PDB entry 3ZKN | X-ray diffraction, 2.00 A resolution | chains B and C of the 3 polymer chains in the assembly

== Chain B ==
Protein: Beta-secretase 2
Organism: Homo sapiens
Notes: EC 3.4.23.45; fragment: extracellular doman, residues 13-198
Reference sequence: Q9Y5Z0 (BACE2_HUMAN); residues 13-398 here correspond to UniProt positions 75-460 (UniProt number = residue number + 62)
Amino-acid sequence (386 residues; row label = number of the first residue in the row):
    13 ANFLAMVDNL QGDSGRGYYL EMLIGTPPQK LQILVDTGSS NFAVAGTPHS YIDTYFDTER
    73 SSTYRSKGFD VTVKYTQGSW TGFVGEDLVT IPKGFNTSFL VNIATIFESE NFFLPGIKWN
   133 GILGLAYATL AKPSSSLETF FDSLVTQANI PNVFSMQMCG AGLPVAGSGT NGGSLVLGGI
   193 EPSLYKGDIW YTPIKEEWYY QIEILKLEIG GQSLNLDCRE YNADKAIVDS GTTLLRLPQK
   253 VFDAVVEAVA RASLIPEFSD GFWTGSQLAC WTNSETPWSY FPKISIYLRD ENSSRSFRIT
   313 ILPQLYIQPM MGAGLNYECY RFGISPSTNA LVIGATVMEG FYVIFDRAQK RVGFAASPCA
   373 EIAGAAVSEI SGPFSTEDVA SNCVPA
Unresolved in the structure: 13, 174-182, 398
Disulfides: C171-C371, C230-C395, C282-C331
Residues lining bound ligands: WZV (5-(2,2,2-Trifluoro-ethoxy)-pyridine-2-carboxylic acid [3-((S)-2-amino-1,4-dimethyl-6-oxo-1,4,5,6-tetrahydro-pyrimidin-4-yl)-phenyl]-amide): L46, D48, G50, S51, Y87, Q89, N123, F124, L126, W131, I134, D241, G243, T244
Swiss-Prot annotation at these positions:
  - active site: D48, D241
  - glycosylation (N-linked (GlcNAc...) asparagine): N108, N304

== Chain C ==
Protein: Fab heavy chain
Organism: Mus musculus
Notes: antibody fragment or engineered binder
Amino-acid sequence (221 residues; row label = number of the first residue in the row):
     1 EVQLKESGPV LVAPSQSLFI SCTVSGFSLT RYGVHWVRQS PGKGLEWLGV IWAGGTTNYN
    61 SAFMSRLTIS KDNSKSQVFL KMNSLQTDDT AIYYCVKAYR NAMDYWGQGT SVTVSSAKTT
   121 APSVYPLAPV CGDTSGSSVT LGCLVKGYFP EPVTLTWNSG SLSSGVHTFP AVLQSDLYTL
   181 SSSVTVTSST WPSQSITCNV AHPASSTKVD KKIEPRGPTI K
Unresolved in the structure: 218-221
Modified / non-standard residues: E1 (pyroglutamic acid; PCA)
Disulfides: C22-C95, C143-C198

== Interface between chain B and chain C ==
Pairs across the interface (16; chain B residue first):
  I267(B) - N101(C)
  P268(B) - N101(C)
  E269(B) - R100(C)
  E269(B) - N101(C)
  F270(B) - W52(C)  hydrophobic
  F270(B) - R100(C)  hydrogen bond (backbone-backbone)
  F270(B) - N101(C)
  S271(B) - W52(C)
  D272(B) - W52(C)
  D272(B) - A53(C)  hydrogen bond (side chain-backbone)
  D272(B) - G54(C)  hydrogen bond (side chain-backbone)
  D272(B) - G55(C)  hydrogen bond (side chain-backbone)
  D272(B) - T56(C)  hydrogen bond (side chain-backbone)
  W275(B) - W47(C)  hydrophobic
  W275(B) - W52(C)  hydrophobic
  W275(B) - N58(C)
Interface residues without a listed pair, chain B (8 interface residues in all): F274
Interface residues without a listed pair, chain C (10 interface residues in all): Y59

== Summary ==
The interface between chain B and chain C involves 8 residues on one side and 10 on the other, with 5 hydrogen
bonds. Polar contacts include D272(B)-A53(C), D272(B)-G54(C) and D272(B)-G55(C). Chain B binds compound WZV.
Here chain B is Beta-secretase 2 (Homo sapiens) and chain C is Fab heavy chain (Mus musculus). Entry 3ZKN
(BACE2 fab inhibitor complex) was determined by X-ray diffraction (same publication as 3ZKM, 3ZKS, 3ZKX, 3ZL7,
4BEL and 4BFB).
